Entry 5F2B (X-ray diffraction, 1.70 A resolution); this record covers chain A.

# Chain A
Protein: Streptavidin
Organism: Streptomyces avidinii
Reference sequence: P22629 (SAV_STRAV); residues 14-159 here correspond to UniProt positions 38-183 (UniProt number = residue number + 24)
Amino-acid sequence (159 residues; row label = number of the first residue in the row):
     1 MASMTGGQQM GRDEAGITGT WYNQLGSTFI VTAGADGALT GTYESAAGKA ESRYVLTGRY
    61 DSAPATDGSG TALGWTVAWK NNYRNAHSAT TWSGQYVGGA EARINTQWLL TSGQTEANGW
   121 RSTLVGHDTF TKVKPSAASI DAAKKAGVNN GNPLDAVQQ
Unresolved in the structure: 1-12, 135-159
Construct notes: initiating methionine (1); expression tag (2-13); engineered mutation Ala47 (Val71 in P22629), Lys49 (Asn73 in P22629), Gln114 (Thr138 in P22629), Gly119 (Ala143 in P22629), Arg121 (Lys145 in P22629)
Ion coordination: Ru ion near Lys49 (its only coordinating residue here)
Small-molecule neighbours: 9RU ([1-[4-[[5-[(3AS,4S,6AR)-2-oxidanylidene-1,3,3A,4,6,6A-hexahydrothieno[3,4-d]imidazol-4-yl]pentanoylamino]methyl]-2,6-dimethyl-phenyl]-3-(2,4,6-trimethylphenyl)-4,5-dihydroimidazol-1-ium-2-yl]-bis(chloranyl)ruthenium): Asn23, Leu25, Ser27, Tyr43, Ser45, Ala47, Gly48, Lys49, Ala50, Trp79, Arg84, Ala86, Ser88, Thr90, Trp92, Trp108, Leu110, Ser112, Gln114, Trp120, Arg121, Leu124, Asp128
UniProt features mapped onto this chain:
  - motif: Arg59 to Asp61 (Cell attachment site)
  - binding site (biotin): Tyr43, Tyr54, Trp92, Trp108, Trp120
What the authors report for this chain:
  - binding site for 9RU: Ala86, Ser112
  - mutagenesis - R121L: increased catalytic activity on charged substrate 5
  - mutagenesis - V47A/N49K/T114Q/A119G/K121R (5.4-fold): increased catalytic activity on 9RU
  - mutagenesis - V47A, T114Q, A119G: increased catalytic activity (proposed by the authors, not directly observed)

# Summary
Chain A binds compound 9RU. Curated annotation (UniProt) lists 5 biotin-binding residues. From the paper: a
binding site for 9RU at Ala86 and Ser112; V47A, T114Q and A119G increase catalytic activity; 5 substitutions
were tested in all.
Chain A is Streptavidin (Streptomyces avidinii); the structure, Expanding Nature's Catalytic Repertoire
-Directed Evolution of an Artificial Metalloenzyme for In Vivo Metathesis, was determined by X-ray diffraction
together with 5IRA from the same study.
